PDB entry 6HUM | electron microscopy, 3.34 A resolution | chains I and S of the 18 polymer chains in the assembly

# Chain I
Molecule: NAD(P)H-quinone oxidoreductase subunit I
From: Thermosynechococcus elongatus BP-1
Notes: EC 1.6.5.-
UniProt: Q8DL31 (NDHI_THEEB); numbering as in UniProt (aligned over 1-196)
Amino-acid sequence (196 residues; each row starts with the number of its first residue):
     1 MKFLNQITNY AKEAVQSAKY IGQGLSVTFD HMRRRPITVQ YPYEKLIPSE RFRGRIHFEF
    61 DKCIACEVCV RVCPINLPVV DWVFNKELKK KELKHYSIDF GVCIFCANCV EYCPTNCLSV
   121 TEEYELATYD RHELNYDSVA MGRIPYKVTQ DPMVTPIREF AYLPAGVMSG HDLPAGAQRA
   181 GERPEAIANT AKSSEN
Disordered / not traced: 1, 195-196
Curated features (UniProtKB/Swiss-Prot):
  - binding site ([4Fe-4S] cluster): C63, C66, C69, C73, C103, C106, C109, C113
Bound ions: 4Fe-4S cluster Fe site 1: C63, C66, C69, C113; 4Fe-4S cluster Fe site 2: C73, C103, C106, C109
Ligand contacts:
  - 4Fe-4S cluster (SF4), molecule 1: I56, C73, P74, P78, I98, C103, I104, F105, C106, A107, N108, C109
  - 4Fe-4S cluster (SF4), molecule 2: F58, C63, I64, A65, C66, E67, V68, C69, V80, Y96, C113, T115, C117, L118

# Chain S
Molecule: Tlr0636 protein
From: Thermosynechococcus elongatus BP-1
UniProt: Q8DL61 (Q8DL61_THEEB); residues 1-110 here = UniProt positions 1-110
Amino-acid sequence (110 residues; each row starts with the number of its first residue):
     1 MIRPIADTYP LLPLSKAQMG QRQEIINSHK RLWDKTMATD LIMTILPGMT VKVTNPNDTY
    61 YQFQGIVQRI TDGKVAVLFE GGNWDKLVTF QASELEPVVV TPKEKAKAKK
Disordered / not traced: 1-44, 100-110

# How chain I and chain S interact
Residue-residue contacts (48):
  I47(I) with T59(S)
  S49(I) with Y60(S), hydrogen bond (backbone-side chain); K86(S), hydrogen bond (backbone-side chain)
  E50(I) with Y60(S); F63(S); K86(S)
  R51(I) with G82(S)
  R53(I) with W84(S)
  H57(I) with L87(S)
  F58(I) with R69(S)
  E59(I) with Q68(S); R69(S), salt bridge
  K62(I) with Q68(S), hydrogen bond
  C106(I) with W84(S)
  A107(I) with W84(S)
  V110(I) with D85(S)
  E111(I) with N83(S), hydrogen bond
  N116(I) with Q68(S), hydrogen bond (backbone-side chain); D85(S)
  S119(I) with L78(S); D85(S); L87(S)
  V120(I) with D85(S), hydrogen bond (backbone-backbone); K86(S); L87(S), hydrogen bond (backbone-backbone)
  T121(I) with L87(S)
  G142(I) with R69(S)
  R143(I) with R69(S)
  I144(I) with R69(S); T71(S); K74(S); T89(S)
  P145(I) with L87(S); T89(S), hydrogen bond (backbone-side chain)
  K147(I) with D58(S), salt bridge; T89(S); F90(S)
  Q150(I) with Q91(S), hydrogen bond
  R158(I) with P56(S); T59(S)
  Y162(I) with T59(S)
  A175(I) with N57(S), hydrogen bond (backbone-side chain)
  A177(I) with P56(S)
  Q178(I) with P56(S); Y61(S)
  R183(I) with Y61(S); Q62(S), hydrogen bond (side chain-backbone); F63(S)
Also at the interface, not in a pair above, chain I (34 interface residues in all): F52, E122, Y146, G176, R179
Also at the interface, not in a pair above, chain S (23 interface residues in all): E80

# Summary
The interface between chain I and chain S involves 34 residues on one side and 23 on the other, with 11
hydrogen bonds and 2 salt bridges. Polar contacts include E59(I)-R69(S), K147(I)-D58(S) and S49(I)-Y60(S).
Chain I binds 4Fe-4S cluster.
Chain I is NAD(P)H-quinone oxidoreductase subunit I and chain S is Tlr0636 protein, both from
Thermosynechococcus elongatus BP-1; the structure, Structure of the photosynthetic complex I from
Thermosynechococcus elongatus, was determined by electron microscopy together with 6A7K from the same study.
